Entry 7JGS (electron microscopy, 3.20 A resolution); this record covers chains D and E of the 9 polymer chains in the assembly.

== Chain D ==
Protein: Origin recognition complex subunit 4
From: Drosophila melanogaster
UniProt: Q9W102 (Q9W102_DROME); residue numbers follow UniProt; this construct covers 1-459
Chain sequence (462 residues; each row starts with the number of its first residue; numbers below 1 keep their minus sign (Ser-2 is residue -2)):
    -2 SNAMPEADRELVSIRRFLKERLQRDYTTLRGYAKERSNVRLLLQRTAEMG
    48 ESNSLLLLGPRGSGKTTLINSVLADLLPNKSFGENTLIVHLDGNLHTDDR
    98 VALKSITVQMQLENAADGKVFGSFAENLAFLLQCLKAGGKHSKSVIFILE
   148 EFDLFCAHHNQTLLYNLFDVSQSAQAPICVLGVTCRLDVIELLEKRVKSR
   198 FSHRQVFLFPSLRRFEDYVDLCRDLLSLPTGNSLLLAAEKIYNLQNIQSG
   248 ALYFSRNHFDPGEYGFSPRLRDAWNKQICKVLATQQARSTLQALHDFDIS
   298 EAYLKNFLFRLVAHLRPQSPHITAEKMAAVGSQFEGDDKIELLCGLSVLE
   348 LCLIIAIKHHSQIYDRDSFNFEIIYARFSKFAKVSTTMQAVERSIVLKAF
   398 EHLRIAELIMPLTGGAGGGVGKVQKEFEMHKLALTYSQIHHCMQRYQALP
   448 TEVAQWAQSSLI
Disordered / not traced: -2 to 1, 245-249, 411-419, 457-459
Sequence notes: expression tag (-2 to 0)
Metal / ion sites: Mg2+: Thr63 (together with ATP)
Small-molecule neighbours:
  - ATP (adenosine-5'-triphosphate), molecule 1: Thr25, Leu26, Arg27, Tyr29, Pro57, Arg58, Gly59, Ser60, Gly61, Lys62, Thr63, Thr64, Glu148, Glu298, Ala299, Lys302
  - ATP, molecule 2: Gln169, Arg193, Arg197
From the paper describing this entry:
  - mutagenesis - R97A (3-fold): decreased binding to DNA

== Chain E ==
Protein: Origin recognition complex subunit 5
From: Drosophila melanogaster
UniProt: Q24169 (ORC5_DROME); residue numbers follow UniProt; this construct covers 1-460
Chain sequence (460 residues; numbered 1 to 460; the number before each row is that of its first residue):
     1 MEAICSSLEPLFPCREAAIETLGELIGDSSETYPSAIYLFGHSGTGKTAL
    51 TRAFLKECGKRQNVRTAHLNAIECYTTKIMLEILLDSLAPDQGDALKVDN
   101 MLDFVEQLRRQAATRVEDQGFLIAVDNAERLRDMDANVLPVLLRLQELTN
   151 LNLCVILLSQLPFEKFYNKTGLSEIVCLHLAQYNKAETQRILGSDFQQVR
   201 NQLLEQFAQDKKRLEICQEAVTEDFYNNYLNLFLSVFYKACRDVPELQLT
   251 ARKCLSTYLEPVLDGTVDATDISRLWRHIAGPLRSALTQIYMRIEKPAEE
   301 VEDFTAIEDQSVRKLAQSLELPYYAKFLLIAAFLASHNAAKQDKRLFVKH
   351 HGKQRKRMQTVNARAKTTEKMSTTLGPKSFSIDRLLAIFYAILEEKVGLT
   401 CNLLSQISTLVHLNLLSFVSGEQNIMEGSARLQCTIGLEFVLQIGKVVGF
   451 NVRQYLCDFM
Disordered / not traced: 207-210, 266-272, 296-317, 350-374, 457-460
Metal / ion sites: Mg2+: Thr48 (together with ATP)
Small-molecule neighbours: ATP (adenosine-5'-triphosphate): Leu11, Phe12, Pro13, Arg15, His42, Ser43, Gly44, Thr45, Gly46, Lys47, Thr48, Ala49, Gln160, Tyr183, Ile191, Pro245
Swiss-Prot annotation at these positions:
  - binding site (ATP): Gly41 to Thr48

== Interface between chain D and chain E ==
Residue-residue contacts (83; chain D residue first):
  Arg12(D) - Glu31(E)  salt bridge
  Arg13(D) - Ser30(E)  hydrogen bond
  Arg13(D) - Glu31(E)  salt bridge
  Lys16(D) - Glu24(E)
  Lys16(D) - Glu31(E)  salt bridge
  Lys16(D) - Thr32(E)
  Glu17(D) - Thr32(E)
  Gln20(D) - Thr32(E)
  Gln20(D) - Tyr33(E)
  Gln20(D) - Ser35(E)
  Gln20(D) - Gln146(E)
  Arg21(D) - Thr32(E)
  Arg21(D) - Arg115(E)
  Arg58(D) - Thr170(E)  hydrogen bond (side chain-backbone)
  Arg58(D) - Gly171(E)
  Arg58(D) - Leu172(E)
  Asp89(D) - Leu148(E)
  Asn91(D) - Asn137(E)  hydrogen bond (backbone-side chain)
  Asn91(D) - Val141(E)
  Leu92(D) - Leu102(E)
  Leu92(D) - Val141(E)  hydrophobic
  His93(D) - Leu102(E)
  Thr94(D) - Asn137(E)
  Val98(D) - Asn100(E)
  Val98(D) - Leu102(E)  hydrophobic
  Tyr250(D) - Asn150(E)
  Phe251(D) - Asn150(E)
  Arg253(D) - Arg109(E)
  Asn254(D) - Arg115(E)
  Asn254(D) - Asn150(E)
  Ala299(D) - Glu174(E)
  Tyr300(D) - Glu174(E)
  Asn303(D) - Glu174(E)  hydrogen bond
  Asn303(D) - Ile175(E)  hydrogen bond (side chain-backbone)
  Asn303(D) - Val176(E)
  Phe306(D) - Thr32(E)
  Phe306(D) - Pro34(E)
  Arg307(D) - Ile175(E)  hydrogen bond (side chain-backbone)
  Arg307(D) - Val176(E)
  Arg307(D) - Cys177(E)
  Ala310(D) - Glu24(E)
  His311(D) - Glu24(E)  salt bridge
  Arg313(D) - Met1(E)
  Arg313(D) - Glu24(E)  salt bridge
  Gln330(D) - Cys177(E)
  Asp335(D) - Phe40(E)
  Asp335(D) - Glu164(E)
  Lys336(D) - Pro162(E)
  Glu338(D) - His179(E)
  Leu339(D) - His42(E)  hydrogen bond (backbone-side chain)
  Leu339(D) - Pro162(E)
  Leu339(D) - His179(E)
  Cys341(D) - Arg242(E)  hydrogen bond (backbone-side chain)
  Gly342(D) - His42(E)
  Gly342(D) - Gln182(E)
  Gly342(D) - Arg242(E)  hydrogen bond (backbone-side chain)
  Leu343(D) - His42(E)
  Leu343(D) - Arg242(E)  hydrogen bond (backbone-side chain)
  Ser344(D) - Lys239(E)
  Ser344(D) - Ala240(E)  hydrogen bond (side chain-backbone)
  Ser344(D) - Arg242(E)
  Val345(D) - Lys239(E)
  Leu346(D) - Lys239(E)
  Thr384(D) - Lys239(E)
  Met385(D) - Lys239(E)
  Val388(D) - Lys239(E)
  Glu389(D) - Thr288(E)
  Ser391(D) - Met292(E)
  Ile392(D) - Leu287(E)
  Ile392(D) - Ile290(E)  hydrophobic
  Lys395(D) - Tyr291(E)
  His399(D) - His42(E)
  Ile402(D) - Gln160(E)
  Ile402(D) - Leu161(E)
  Glu404(D) - Arg132(E)  salt bridge
  Glu404(D) - Leu161(E)
  Glu404(D) - Lys165(E)  salt bridge
  Gln421(D) - Pro377(E)
  Gln421(D) - Cys434(E)  hydrogen bond (side chain-backbone)
  Gln421(D) - Thr435(E)
  Phe424(D) - Leu375(E)
  Phe424(D) - Gly376(E)
  Tyr443(D) - Arg242(E)
Other interface residues (no listed pair), chain D (58 interface residues in all): Tyr23, Ser102, Glu148, Cys182, Glu347, Asn367, Ala403, Val420, Gln444
Other interface residues (no listed pair), chain E (60 interface residues in all): Glu20, Leu25, Asp28, Gly41, Met101, Val105, Pro140, Arg144, Asn152, Asn184, Tyr238, Cys241, Gln433

== Overview ==
58 residues of chain D face 60 of chain E across their interface, with 12 hydrogen bonds and 7 salt bridges.
Among the polar pairs are Arg12(D)-Glu31(E), Arg13(D)-Glu31(E) and Lys16(D)-Glu31(E). Bound to chain D: ATP.
Bound to chain E: ATP. From the paper: R97A of chain D reduces binding to DNA.
Chain D is Origin recognition complex subunit 4 and chain E is Origin recognition complex subunit 5, both from
Drosophila melanogaster; the structure, Structure of Drosophila ORC bound to poly(dA/dT) DNA and Cdc6
(conformation 2), was determined by electron microscopy (same publication as 7JGR, 7JK2, 7JK3, 7JK4, 7JK5 and
7JK6).
